PDB entry 7D69 | electron microscopy, 3.57 A resolution | chains D and I of the 10 polymer chains in the assembly

Chain D:
Molecule: Histone H2B
Organism: Giardia intestinalis
UniProt: V6TJV6 (V6TJV6_GIAIN); residues 0-129 here correspond to UniProt positions 20-149 (UniProt number = residue number + 20)
Amino-acid sequence (133 residues; row label = number of the first residue in the row; numbers below 1 keep their minus sign (Gly-3 is residue -3)):
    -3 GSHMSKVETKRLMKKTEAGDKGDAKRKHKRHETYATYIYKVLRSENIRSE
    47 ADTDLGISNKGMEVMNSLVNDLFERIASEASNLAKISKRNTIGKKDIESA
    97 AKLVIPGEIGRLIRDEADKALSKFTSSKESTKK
Disordered / not traced: -3 to 27, 124-129
Sequence notes: expression tag (-3 to -1)

Chain I:
Molecule: 601l DNA
Organism: synthetic construct
Sequence (145 nucleotides; row label = number of the first residue in the row; numbers below 1 keep their minus sign (DA-6 is residue -6)):
    -6 ATCACAATCCCGGTGCCGAGGCCGCTCAATTGGTCGTAGACAGCTCTAGC
    44 ACCGCTTAAACGCACGTACGGAATCCGTACGTGCGTTTAAGCGGTGCTAG
    94 AGCTGTCTACGACCAATTGAGCGGCCTCGGCACCGGGATTGTGAT
Disordered / not traced: -6 to 0, 126-138

Chain D / chain I interface:
Residue-residue contacts (13):
  Tyr35(D) - DG13(I)  phosphate contact
  Arg39(D) - DG14(I)  salt bridge to the phosphate
  Asp50(D) - DG13(I)  phosphate contact
  Gly52(D) - DA12(I)  phosphate contact
  Gly52(D) - DG13(I)  hydrogen bond to the phosphate
  Ile53(D) - DA12(I)  phosphate contact
  Ser54(D) - DA12(I)  phosphate contact
  Asn55(D) - DA12(I)  hydrogen bond to the phosphate
  Arg85(D) - DG32(I)  phosphate contact
  Arg85(D) - DA33(I)  salt bridge to the phosphate
  Asn86(D) - DG32(I)  hydrogen bond to the phosphate
  Thr87(D) - DA31(I)  phosphate contact
  Thr87(D) - DG32(I)  hydrogen bond to the phosphate
Other interface residues (no listed pair), chain D (12 interface residues in all): Leu51, Lys84
Other interface residues (no listed pair), chain I (7 interface residues in all): DG11

Summary:
Chain D and chain I form an interface of 12 and 7 residues respectively; the contacts include 4 hydrogen bonds
and 2 salt bridges. Polar contacts include Gly52(D)-DG13(I), Asn55(D)-DA12(I) and Asn86(D)-DG32(I).
Chain D is Histone H2B (Giardia intestinalis) and chain I is 601l DNA (synthetic construct); the structure,
Cryo-EM structure of the nucleosome containing Giardia histones, was determined by electron microscopy.
